PDB entry 6RDZ | electron microscopy, 3.50 A resolution | chains 2 and 7 of the 31 polymer chains in the assembly

Chain 2:
Protein: ASA-2: Polytomella F-ATP synthase associated subunit 2
Source organism: Polytomella sp. Pringsheim 198.80
Notes: engineered mutation(s): P165F, N167S
Chain sequence (441 residues; numbered 5 to 445; the number before each row is that of its first residue):
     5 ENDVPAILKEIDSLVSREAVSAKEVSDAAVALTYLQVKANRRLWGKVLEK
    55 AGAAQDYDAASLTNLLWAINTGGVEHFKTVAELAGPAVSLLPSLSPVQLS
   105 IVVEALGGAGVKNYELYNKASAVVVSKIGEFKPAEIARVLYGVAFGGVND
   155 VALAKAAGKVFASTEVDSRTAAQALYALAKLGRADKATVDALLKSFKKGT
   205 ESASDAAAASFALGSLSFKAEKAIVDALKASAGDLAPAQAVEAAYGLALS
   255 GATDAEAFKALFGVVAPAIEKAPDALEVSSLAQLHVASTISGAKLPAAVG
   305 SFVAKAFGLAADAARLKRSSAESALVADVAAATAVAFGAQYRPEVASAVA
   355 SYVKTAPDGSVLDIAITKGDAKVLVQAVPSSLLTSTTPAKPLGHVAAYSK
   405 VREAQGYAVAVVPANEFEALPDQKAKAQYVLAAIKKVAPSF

Chain 7:
Protein: Mitochondrial ATP synthase associated protein ASA7
Source organism: Polytomella sp. Pringsheim 198.80
Reference sequence: D8V7I2 (D8V7I2_9CHLO); numbering as in UniProt (aligned over 1-190)
Chain sequence (190 residues; row label = number of the first residue in the row):
     1 MSSVRAGVEAGRRDLTTFTFSGLQDAPVAALSGSIKLNVAAKAGKAEVTV
    51 AAGAAKAATQVSAAALRKLSGSKISLAEVARISVLHSSIQNYLLSLSNER
   101 YQLLSQWPDFTTMYGKDFYYRAHPEDLKKFYDAADEYYKLYETVTEFDSL
   151 SALASQVVPNYAARRRSTVHPAIGSTVADGAFTNFLLSKQ
Disordered / not traced: 1-14

How chain 2 and chain 7 interact:
Residue-residue contacts (106):
  E5(2) - K56(7)
  N6(2) - K56(7)
  N6(2) - A57(7)
  N6(2) - A58(7)  hydrogen bond (side chain-backbone)
  D7(2) - K56(7)
  I11(2) - V50(7)
  I11(2) - A52(7)
  I11(2) - A55(7)
  I11(2) - A57(7)  hydrophobic
  E14(2) - A52(7)
  E14(2) - G53(7)
  E14(2) - A54(7)  hydrogen bond (side chain-backbone)
  E14(2) - A55(7)
  I15(2) - I35(7)  hydrophobic
  L18(2) - S34(7)
  K27(2) - L31(7)
  K27(2) - S32(7)
  E28(2) - S32(7)
  E28(2) - S34(7)
  S30(2) - L31(7)
  D31(2) - A30(7)
  D31(2) - L31(7)  hydrogen bond (side chain-backbone)
  D31(2) - S32(7)  hydrogen bond (side chain-backbone)
  D31(2) - I35(7)
  V34(2) - P27(7)  hydrophobic
  A35(2) - I35(7)  hydrophobic
  A35(2) - L37(7)  hydrophobic
  A35(2) - V50(7)  hydrophobic
  T37(2) - L66(7)
  T37(2) - L69(7)
  Y38(2) - A26(7)
  Y38(2) - P27(7)  hydrogen bond (side chain-backbone)
  Y38(2) - L37(7)  hydrophobic
  Y38(2) - V39(7)  hydrophobic
  Y38(2) - T59(7)
  Q40(2) - V61(7)
  Q40(2) - A65(7)
  Q40(2) - L69(7)
  K42(2) - L69(7)  hydrogen bond (side chain-backbone)
  K42(2) - S72(7)  hydrogen bond (side chain-backbone)
  K42(2) - I74(7)
  R45(2) - I74(7)  hydrogen bond (side chain-backbone)
  R45(2) - S75(7)  hydrogen bond (side chain-backbone)
  R45(2) - L76(7)
  W48(2) - L76(7)
  G49(2) - L76(7)
  L52(2) - L76(7)  hydrophobic
  S65(2) - L31(7)
  N68(2) - P27(7)
  N68(2) - L31(7)
  W71(2) - G22(7)
  W71(2) - L23(7)
  W71(2) - A26(7)  hydrophobic
  W71(2) - P27(7)
  N74(2) - L15(7)
  N74(2) - T19(7)
  N74(2) - S21(7)
  T75(2) - S21(7)
  T75(2) - L69(7)
  T75(2) - S70(7)
  G76(2) - L69(7)
  G77(2) - L15(7)
  G77(2) - S70(7)
  G77(2) - S72(7)
  G77(2) - K73(7)
  G77(2) - I74(7)  hydrogen bond (backbone-backbone)
  V78(2) - I74(7)  hydrophobic
  V78(2) - L76(7)  hydrophobic
  E79(2) - L15(7)  hydrogen bond (side chain-backbone)
  E79(2) - S75(7)
  E79(2) - L76(7)  hydrogen bond (backbone-backbone)
  H80(2) - L76(7)
  H80(2) - E78(7)  salt bridge
  K82(2) - E78(7)
  V101(2) - D25(7)
  E108(2) - F20(7)
  E108(2) - S21(7)  hydrogen bond
  G112(2) - L15(7)
  G112(2) - T16(7)  hydrogen bond (backbone-backbone)
  E139(2) - D25(7)
  R142(2) - Q24(7)  hydrogen bond (side chain-backbone)
  R142(2) - D25(7)  salt bridge
  Y145(2) - T16(7)  hydrogen bond
  Y145(2) - F18(7)  hydrogen bond (side chain-backbone)
  Y145(2) - F20(7)  hydrophobic
  F149(2) - T16(7)
  R173(2) - Q24(7)
  R173(2) - R67(7)
  A176(2) - F20(7)
  Q177(2) - F20(7)
  Y180(2) - T17(7)
  Y180(2) - F18(7)
  S206(2) - R67(7)
  S208(2) - T19(7)
  S208(2) - R67(7)  hydrogen bond
  A211(2) - F18(7)  hydrophobic
  A212(2) - F18(7)  hydrophobic
  A212(2) - F20(7)  hydrophobic
  D238(2) - K68(7)  salt bridge
  A240(2) - G71(7)
  A242(2) - T17(7)
  Q243(2) - T17(7)
  Q243(2) - F18(7)
  Q243(2) - G71(7)
  E246(2) - T17(7)  hydrogen bond
  E246(2) - F18(7)
Also at the interface, not in a pair above, chain 2 (61 interface residues in all): V8, A10, R21, L39, A64, A113, E205, D209, F215
Also at the interface, not in a pair above, chain 7 (46 interface residues in all): V48, A51, A64

Summary:
61 residues of chain 2 and 46 residues of chain 7 are in contact, with 19 hydrogen bonds and 3 salt bridges.
Polar contacts include H80(2)-E78(7), R142(2)-D25(7) and D238(2)-K68(7).
Here chain 2 is ASA-2: Polytomella F-ATP synthase associated subunit 2 and chain 7 is Mitochondrial ATP
synthase associated protein ASA7, both from Polytomella sp. Pringsheim 198.80. Entry 6RDZ (Cryo-EM structure
of Polytomella F-ATP synthase, Rotary substate 2A, composite map) was determined by electron microscopy (same
publication as 6RD4, 6RD5, 6RD6, 6RD7, 6RD8, 6RD9 and 46 further entries).
